6Y4M - chains B and C of the 6 polymer chains in the assembly; structure by X-ray diffraction, 3.34 A resolution.

[Chain B]
Molecule: Tubulin beta chain
Organism: Sus scrofa
UniProtKB: P02554 (TBB_PIG); residues 1-445 here = UniProt positions 1-445
Sequence (445 residues; row label = number of the first residue in the row):
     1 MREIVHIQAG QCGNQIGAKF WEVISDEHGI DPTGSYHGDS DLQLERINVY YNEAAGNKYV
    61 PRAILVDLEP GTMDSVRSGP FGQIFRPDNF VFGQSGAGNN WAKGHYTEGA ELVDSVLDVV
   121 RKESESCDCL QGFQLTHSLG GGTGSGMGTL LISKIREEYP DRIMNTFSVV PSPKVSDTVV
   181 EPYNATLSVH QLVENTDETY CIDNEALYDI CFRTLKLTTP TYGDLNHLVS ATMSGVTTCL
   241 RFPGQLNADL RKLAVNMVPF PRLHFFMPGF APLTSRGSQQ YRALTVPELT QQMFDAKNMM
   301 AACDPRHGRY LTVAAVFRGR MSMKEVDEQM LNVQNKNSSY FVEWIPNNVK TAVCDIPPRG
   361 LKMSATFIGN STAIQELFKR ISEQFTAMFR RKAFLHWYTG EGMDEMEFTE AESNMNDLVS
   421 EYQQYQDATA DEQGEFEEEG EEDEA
Disordered / not traced: 432-445
Small-molecule neighbours:
  - GDP (guanosine-5'-diphosphate): G10, Q11, C12, Q15, I16, N99, S138, G140, G141, G142, T143, G144, S145, V169, P171, V175, S176, E181, N204, L207, Y222, L225, N226
  - (2R)-1-methylpiperidine-2-carboxylic acid / O9H / OH5 / valine: Q11, Q15, P173, K174, V175, S176, D177, Y208, T219, P220, T221, Y222, G223, L225, N226, R276
UniProt features mapped onto this chain:
  - motif: M1 to I4 (MREI motif)
  - binding site (GTP): Q11, E69, S138, G142, T143, G144, N204, N226
  - binding site (Mg(2+)): E69
  - modified residue: S40 (Phosphoserine), K58 (N6-acetyllysine), S172 (Phosphoserine), T285 (Phosphothreonine), T290 (Phosphothreonine), R318 (Omega-N-methylarginine), E438 (5-glutamyl polyglutamate)
  - cross-link (Glycyl lysine isopeptide (Lys-Gly)): K58 (interchain with G-Cter in ubiquitin), K324 (interchain with G-Cter in ubiquitin)
  - natural variant: H37 (H37V: In 2nd form), N48 (N48S: In 2nd form), A55 to N57 (sequence variant, change not given here; In 2nd form), S275 (S275A: In 2nd form)

[Chain C]
Molecule: Tubulin alpha-1B chain
Organism: Sus scrofa
UniProtKB: Q2XVP4 (TBA1B_PIG); residues 1-451 here = UniProt positions 1-451
Sequence (451 residues; row label = number of the first residue in the row):
     1 MRECISIHVG QAGVQIGNAC WELYCLEHGI QPDGQMPSDK TIGGGDDSFN TFFSETGAGK
    61 HVPRAVFVDL EPTVIDEVRT GTYRQLFHPE QLITGKEDAA NNYARGHYTI GKEIIDLVLD
   121 RIRKLADQCT GLQGFLVFHS FGGGTGSGFT SLLMERLSVD YGKKSKLEFS IYPAPQVSTA
   181 VVEPYNSILT THTTLEHSDC AFMVDNEAIY DICRRNLDIE RPTYTNLNRL ISQIVSSITA
   241 SLRFDGALNV DLTEFQTNLV PYPRIHFPLA TYAPVISAEK AYHEQLSVAE ITNACFEPAN
   301 QMVKCDPRHG KYMACCLLYR GDVVPKDVNA AIATIKTKRS IQFVDWCPTG FKVGINYQPP
   361 TVVPGGDLAK VQRAVCMLSN TTAIAEAWAR LDHKFDLMYA KRAFVHWYVG EGMEEGEFSE
   421 AREDMAALEK DYEEVGVDSV EGEGEEEGEE Y
Disordered / not traced: 441-451
Metal / ion sites: Ca2+: D39, T41, G44, E55
Small-molecule neighbours:
  - GTP (guanosine-5'-triphosphate): G10, Q11, A12, Q15, I16, D69, D98, A99, A100, N101, S140, G142, G143, G144, T145, G146, I171, P173, V177, S178, T179, E183, N206, Y224, L227, N228, I231
  - (2R)-1-methylpiperidine-2-carboxylic acid / O9H / OH5 / valine: A247, L248, P325, N329, I332, F351, V353, I355, Y357
UniProt features mapped onto this chain:
  - motif: M1 to C4 (MREC motif)
  - active site: E254
  - binding site (GTP): G10, Q11, A12, Q15, E71, A99, S140, G143, G144, T145, G146, T179, E183, N206, Y224, N228, L252
  - binding site (Mg(2+)): E71
  - site: Y451 (Involved in polymerization)
  - modified residue: K40 (N6,N6,N6-trimethyllysine), S48 (Phosphoserine), S232 (Phosphoserine), Y282 (3'-nitrotyrosine), R339 (Omega-N-methylarginine), S439 (Phosphoserine), E443 (5-glutamyl polyglutamate), E445 (5-glutamyl polyglutamate), Y451 (3'-nitrotyrosine)
  - cross-link (Glycyl lysine isopeptide (Lys-Gly)): K326 (interchain with G-Cter in ubiquitin), K370 (interchain with G-Cter in ubiquitin)

[How chain B and chain C interact]
Pairs across the interface (37):
  S95(B) - R2(C)
  N99(B) - E254(C)
  D177(B) - N258(C)  hydrogen bond (backbone-side chain)
  D177(B) - F351(C)
  D177(B) - K352(C)
  T178(B) - K352(C)  hydrogen bond
  V179(B) - N258(C)  hydrogen bond (backbone-side chain)
  V179(B) - P348(C)
  T219(B) - K326(C)
  A387(B) - W346(C)
  M388(B) - W346(C)  hydrogen bond (backbone-backbone)
  R390(B) - D345(C)  salt bridge
  R390(B) - W346(C)
  R390(B) - S439(C)  hydrogen bond
  R391(B) - Y262(C)  hydrogen bond (backbone-side chain)
  R391(B) - W346(C)
  R391(B) - E434(C)  hydrogen bond (side chain-backbone)
  R391(B) - V435(C)
  R391(B) - V437(C)  hydrogen bond (side chain-backbone)
  R391(B) - D438(C)
  R391(B) - S439(C)  hydrogen bond
  K392(B) - Y262(C)
  A393(B) - P261(C)
  A393(B) - Y262(C)
  A393(B) - W346(C)  hydrophobic
  F394(B) - T257(C)
  F394(B) - N258(C)
  F394(B) - V260(C)
  F394(B) - P261(C)  hydrogen bond (backbone-backbone)
  F394(B) - M313(C)
  F394(B) - W346(C)  hydrophobic
  H396(B) - V260(C)  hydrogen bond (side chain-backbone)
  H396(B) - P261(C)
  H396(B) - P263(C)
  W397(B) - Q256(C)
  W397(B) - T257(C)  hydrogen bond (side chain-backbone)
  W397(B) - V260(C)
Other interface residues (no listed pair), chain B (18 interface residues in all): G98, V180, L395
Other interface residues (no listed pair), chain C (26 interface residues in all): P325, N329, C347, G350, V353

[In short]
18 residues of chain B and 26 residues of chain C are in contact; the contacts include 12 hydrogen bonds and 1
salt bridge. Polar contacts include R390(B)-D345(C), D177(B)-N258(C) and T178(B)-K352(C).
Here chain B is Tubulin beta chain and chain C is Tubulin alpha-1B chain, both from Sus scrofa. Entry 6Y4M
(Structure of Tubulin Tyrosine Ligase in Complex with Tb111) was determined by X-ray diffraction together with
6Y4N from the same study.
